6U7J - chains B and C of the 4 polymer chains in the assembly; structure by X-ray diffraction, 2.20 A resolution.

== Chain B (and C) ==
Molecule: Beta-glucuronidase
From: uncultured Clostridium sp
Notes: EC 3.2.1.31; chain C of this document is another copy of the same molecule, construct and numbering; everything in this record applies to it too
UniProtKB: A0A1C5YG41 (A0A1C5YG41_9CLOT); residues 10-594 here correspond to UniProt positions 1-585 (UniProt number = residue number - 9)
Chain sequence (594 residues; row label = number of the first residue in the row):
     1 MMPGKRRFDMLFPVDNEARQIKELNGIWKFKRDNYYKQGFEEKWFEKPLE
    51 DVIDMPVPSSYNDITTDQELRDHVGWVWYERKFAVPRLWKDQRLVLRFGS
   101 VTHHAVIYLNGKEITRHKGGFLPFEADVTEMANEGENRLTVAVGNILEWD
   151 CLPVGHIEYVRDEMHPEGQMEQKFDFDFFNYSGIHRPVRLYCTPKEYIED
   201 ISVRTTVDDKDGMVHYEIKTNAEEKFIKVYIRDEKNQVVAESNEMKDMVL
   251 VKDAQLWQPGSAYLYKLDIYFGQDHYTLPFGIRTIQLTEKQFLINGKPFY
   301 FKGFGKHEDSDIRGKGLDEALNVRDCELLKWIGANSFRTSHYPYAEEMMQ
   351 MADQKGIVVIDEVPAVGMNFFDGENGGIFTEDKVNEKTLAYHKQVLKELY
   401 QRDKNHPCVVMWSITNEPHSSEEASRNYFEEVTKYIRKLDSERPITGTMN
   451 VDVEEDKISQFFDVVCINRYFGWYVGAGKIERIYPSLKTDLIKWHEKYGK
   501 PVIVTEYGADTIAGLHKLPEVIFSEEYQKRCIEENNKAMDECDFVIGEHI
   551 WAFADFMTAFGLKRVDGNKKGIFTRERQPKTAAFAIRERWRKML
Unresolved in the structure: 1-7, 160-169, 371-376, 594 (chain C: 1-8, 160-169, 371-376, 594)
Sequence notes: initiating methionine (1); expression tag (2-9); conflict I21 (Met12 in A0A1C5YG41), F226 (Ser217 in A0A1C5YG41), R232 (Leu223 in A0A1C5YG41), E455 (Asp446 in A0A1C5YG41)
Bound ions: Ca2+ near E347 (its only coordinating residue here)

== Interface between chain B and chain C ==
Residue-residue contacts - 24 pairs, chain B then chain C:
  R324(B) - L518(C)  hydrogen bond (side chain-backbone)
  L328(B) - L518(C)  hydrophobic
  W331(B) - L518(C)  hydrophobic
  G514(B) - G514(C)
  H516(B) - E525(C)  salt bridge
  H516(B) - Q578(C)
  H516(B) - P579(C)  hydrogen bond (side chain-backbone)
  K517(B) - Q578(C)
  L518(B) - R324(C)  hydrogen bond (backbone-side chain)
  L518(B) - L328(C)  hydrophobic
  L518(B) - W331(C)  hydrophobic
  L518(B) - Q578(C)  hydrogen bond (backbone-side chain)
  L518(B) - P579(C)
  E525(B) - H516(C)  salt bridge
  E526(B) - P579(C)
  E526(B) - F584(C)
  Q578(B) - H516(C)
  Q578(B) - K517(C)
  Q578(B) - L518(C)  hydrogen bond (side chain-backbone)
  P579(B) - H516(C)  hydrogen bond (backbone-side chain)
  P579(B) - L518(C)
  P579(B) - E526(C)
  T581(B) - T581(C)
  F584(B) - E526(C)
Interface residues without a listed pair, chain B (15 interface residues in all): A513, K580
Interface residues without a listed pair, chain C (15 interface residues in all): A513, K580

== Summary ==
Chain B and chain C each contribute 15 residues to their interface, with 6 hydrogen bonds and 2 salt bridges.
Polar pairs include H516(B)-E525(C), R324(B)-L518(C) and H516(B)-P579(C).
Chain B and chain C are both Beta-glucuronidase (uncultured Clostridium sp); the structure, Uncultured
Clostridium sp. Beta-glucuronidase, was determined by X-ray diffraction (same publication as 6U7I).
